7FBI - chains A and N of the 5 polymer chains in the assembly; structure by electron microscopy, 3.90 A resolution.

Chain A:
Protein: Envelope glycoprotein B
Source organism: Epstein-Barr virus (strain GD1)
UniProt: R4R670 (R4R670_EBVG); residues 22-674 here = UniProt positions 22-674
Sequence (653 residues; numbered 22 to 674; the number before each row is that of its first residue):
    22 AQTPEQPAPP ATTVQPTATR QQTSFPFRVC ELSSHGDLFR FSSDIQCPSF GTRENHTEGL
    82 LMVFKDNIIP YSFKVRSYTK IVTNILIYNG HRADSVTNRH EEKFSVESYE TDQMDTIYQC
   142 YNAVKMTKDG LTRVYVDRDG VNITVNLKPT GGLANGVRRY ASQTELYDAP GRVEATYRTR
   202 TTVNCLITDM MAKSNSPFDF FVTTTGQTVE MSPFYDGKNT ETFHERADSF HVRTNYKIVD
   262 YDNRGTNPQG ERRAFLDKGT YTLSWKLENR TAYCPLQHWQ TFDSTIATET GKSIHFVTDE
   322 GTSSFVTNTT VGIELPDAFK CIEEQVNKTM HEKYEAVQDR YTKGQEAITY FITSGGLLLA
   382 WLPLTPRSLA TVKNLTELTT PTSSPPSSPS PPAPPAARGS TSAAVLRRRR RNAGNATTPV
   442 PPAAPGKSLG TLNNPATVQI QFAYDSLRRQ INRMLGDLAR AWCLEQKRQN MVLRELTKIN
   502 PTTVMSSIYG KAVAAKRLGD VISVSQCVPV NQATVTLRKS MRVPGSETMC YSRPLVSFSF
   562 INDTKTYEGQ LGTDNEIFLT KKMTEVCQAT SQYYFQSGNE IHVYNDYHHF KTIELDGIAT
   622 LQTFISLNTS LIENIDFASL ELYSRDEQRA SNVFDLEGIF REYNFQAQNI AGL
Unresolved in the structure: 22-43, 72-74, 186-199, 391-447
Sequence notes: conflict H112 (Trp in R4R670), R113 (Tyr in R4R670), R193 (Trp in R4R670), V194 (Leu in R4R670), E195 (Ile in R4R670), A196 (Trp in R4R670)

Chain N:
Protein: 3A5 heavy chain
Source organism: Oryctolagus cuniculus
Sequence (119 residues; each row starts with the number of its first residue):
     2 QSVKESGGRL VTPGTPLTLT CTVSGFSLSS YEMGWVRQAP GEGLEWIGTI STGGSSYYAS
    62 WAKGRFTISR TSTTVDLKMT SLTTADTATY FCARGYGGYG IGAGYFNIWG PGTLVTVSS
Cystine bridges: C22-C93

How chain A and chain N interact:
Pairs across the interface (6; chain A residue first):
  K540(A) with Y100(N), hydrogen bond
  H610(A) with Y58(N), hydrogen bond
  F611(A) with T53(N); G54(N), hydrogen bond (backbone-backbone)
  T613(A) with S56(N); Y58(N)
Also at the interface, not in a pair above, chain A (5 interface residues in all): K612
Also at the interface, not in a pair above, chain N (6 interface residues in all): G55

In short:
The interface between chain A and chain N involves 5 residues on one side and 6 on the other; the contacts
include 3 hydrogen bonds. Polar pairs include K540(A)-Y100(N), H610(A)-Y58(N) and F611(A)-G54(N).
Chain A is Envelope glycoprotein B (Epstein-Barr virus (strain GD1)) and chain N is 3A5 heavy chain
(Oryctolagus cuniculus); the structure, Cryo-EM structure of EBV gB in complex with nAbs 3A3 and 3A5, was
determined by electron microscopy.
